1PV1 - chains A and C of the 4 polymer chains in the assembly; structure by X-ray diffraction, 2.30 A resolution.

Chain A (and C):
Molecule: Hypothetical 33.9 kDa esterase in SMC3-MRPL8 intergenic region
Organism: Saccharomyces cerevisiae
Notes: EC 3.1.1.-; chain C of this document is another copy of the same molecule, construct and numbering; everything in this record applies to it too
UniProt: P40363 (YJG8_YEAST); numbering as in UniProt (aligned over 1-299)
Amino-acid sequence (299 residues; each row starts with the number of its first residue):
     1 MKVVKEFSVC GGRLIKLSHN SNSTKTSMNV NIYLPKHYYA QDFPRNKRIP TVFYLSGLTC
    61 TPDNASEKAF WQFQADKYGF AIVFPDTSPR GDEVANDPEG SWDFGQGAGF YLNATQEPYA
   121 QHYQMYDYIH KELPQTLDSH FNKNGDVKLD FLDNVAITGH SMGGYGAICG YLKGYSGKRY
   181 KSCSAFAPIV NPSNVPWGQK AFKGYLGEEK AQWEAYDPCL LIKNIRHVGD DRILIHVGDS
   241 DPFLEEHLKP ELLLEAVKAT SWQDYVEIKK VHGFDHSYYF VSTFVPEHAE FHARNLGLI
Not modelled in the structure: 143-147, 209-212
Swiss-Prot annotation at these positions:
  - active site (Charge relay system): Ser-161, Asp-241, His-276
  - binding site (Cu cation): Met-1, His-140

Chain A / chain C interface:
Contacting residue pairs - 14 pairs, chain A then chain C:
  Pro-98(A) with Trp-102(C)
  Glu-99(A) with Ser-101(C); Trp-102(C), hydrogen bond (backbone-backbone); Asp-103(C); Lys-200(C), salt bridge
  Gly-100(A) with Gly-100(C); Trp-102(C)
  Ser-101(A) with Glu-99(C); Ser-101(C), hydrogen bond
  Trp-102(A) with Pro-98(C); Glu-99(C), hydrogen bond (backbone-backbone); Gly-100(C)
  Asp-103(A) with Glu-99(C)
  Lys-200(A) with Glu-99(C), salt bridge

Overview:
The chain A/chain C interface involves 7 residues from each chain, with 3 hydrogen bonds and 2 salt bridges.
Among the polar pairs are Glu-99(A)/Lys-200(C), Ser-101(A)/Ser-101(C) and Glu-99(A)/Trp-102(C). UniProt lists
3 active-site residues and Cu cation-binding residues Met-1(A) and His-140(A) on chain A.
Chain A and chain C are both Hypothetical 33.9 kDa esterase in SMC3-MRPL8 intergenic region (Saccharomyces
cerevisiae); the structure, Crystal Structure Analysis of Yeast Hypothetical Protein: YJG8_YEAST, was
determined by X-ray diffraction, deposited together with 3C6B.
